9BF2 - chains B and C of the 3 polymer chains in the assembly; structure by X-ray diffraction, 1.59 A resolution.

[Chain B (and C)]
Molecule: Protein argonaute-2
From: Homo sapiens
Notes: EC 3.1.26.-; chain C of this document is another copy of the same molecule, construct and numbering; everything in this record applies to it too
Reference sequence: Q9UKV8 (AGO2_HUMAN); residues 440-575 here = UniProt positions 440-575
Amino-acid sequence (136 residues; each row starts with the number of its first residue):
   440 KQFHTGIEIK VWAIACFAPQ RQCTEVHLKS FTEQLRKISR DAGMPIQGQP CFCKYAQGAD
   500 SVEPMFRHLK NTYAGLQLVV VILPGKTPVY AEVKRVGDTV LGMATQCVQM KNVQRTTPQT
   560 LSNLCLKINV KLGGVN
Not modelled in the structure: 440-441, 573-575 (chain C: 440-441, 574-575)
Small-molecule neighbours: uridine-5'-monophosphate (U): Leu522, Gly524, Lys525, Thr526, Tyr529, Lys533, Thr544, Gln545, Cys546, Gln548, Lys566, Lys570
UniProt features mapped onto this chain:
  - natural variant: Gly573 (G573S: In LESKRES)
  - mutagenesis: Phe470 (F470V: No effect on miRNA-binding or target mRNA cleavage. Abrogates binding to the 7-methylguanosine cap of mRNA and prevents inhibition of translation. Abolishes interaction with TNRC6C ...), Phe505 (F505V: No effect on miRNA-binding or target mRNA cleavage. Abrogates binding to the 7-methylguanosine cap of mRNA and prevents inhibition of translation and abolishes interaction with TNRC6C ...), Lys533 (K533A: Impairs RNA cleavage), Gln545 (Q545A: Impairs RNA cleavage), Lys570 (K570A: Impairs RNA cleavage)

[How chain B and chain C interact]
Residue-residue contacts (24):
  Phe442(B) with Val465(C), hydrophobic; Lys468(C); Ser469(C); Glu472(C)
  Thr444(B) with Gln473(C); Lys476(C), hydrogen bond
  Ile477(B) with Val465(C), hydrophobic; His466(C)
  Asp480(B) with Gln553(C); Arg554(C)
  Ala481(B) with Val465(C), hydrophobic; Ser469(C), hydrogen bond (backbone-side chain)
  Thr556(B) with Arg460(C)
  Pro557(B) with Arg460(C); Thr463(C)
  Gln558(B) with Gln459(C); Arg460(C)
  Ser561(B) with Thr463(C), hydrogen bond; Glu464(C); Val465(C), hydrogen bond (side chain-backbone)
  Cys564(B) with Val465(C), hydrophobic
  Leu565(B) with Glu464(C); Val465(C), hydrophobic; Lys468(C)
Interface residues without a listed pair, chain B (13 interface residues in all): Gly482, Asn562
Interface residues without a listed pair, chain C (14 interface residues in all): Thr555

[Summary]
Chain B and chain C form an interface of 13 and 14 residues respectively, with 4 hydrogen bonds. Among the
polar pairs are Thr444(B)-Lys476(C), Ala481(B)-Ser469(C) and Ser561(B)-Thr463(C). Bound to chain B:
uridine-5'-monophosphate. Curated annotation (UniProt) lists 5 mutagenesis sites on chain B.
Both chains are Protein argonaute-2 (Homo sapiens). Entry 9BF2 (MID domain of Ago2 bound to UMP) was
determined by X-ray diffraction, deposited together with 9BEZ and 9BF0.
